3PGF - chains A and H of the 3 polymer chains in the assembly; structure by X-ray diffraction, 2.10 A resolution.

Chain A:
Molecule: Maltose-binding periplasmic protein
Source organism: Escherichia coli
Notes: engineered mutation(s): r367n delta (368-370)
Reference sequence: P0AEX9 (MALE_ECOLI); residues 1-367 here correspond to UniProt positions 27-393 (UniProt number = residue number + 26)
Sequence (398 residues; each row starts with the number of its first residue; numbers below 1 keep their minus sign (Met-30 is residue -30)):
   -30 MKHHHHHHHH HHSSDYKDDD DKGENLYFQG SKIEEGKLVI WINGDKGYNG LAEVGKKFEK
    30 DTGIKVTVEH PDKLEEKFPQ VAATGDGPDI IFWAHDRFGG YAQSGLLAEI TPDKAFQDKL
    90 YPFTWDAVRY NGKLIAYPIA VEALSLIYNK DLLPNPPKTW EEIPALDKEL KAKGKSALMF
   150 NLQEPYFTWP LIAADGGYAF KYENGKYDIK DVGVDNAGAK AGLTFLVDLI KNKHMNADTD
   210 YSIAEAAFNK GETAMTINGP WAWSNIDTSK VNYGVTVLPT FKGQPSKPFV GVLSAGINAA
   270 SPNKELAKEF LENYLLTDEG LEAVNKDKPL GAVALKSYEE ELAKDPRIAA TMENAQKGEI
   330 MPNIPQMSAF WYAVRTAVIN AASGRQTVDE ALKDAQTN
Not modelled in the structure: -30 to 0, 166-174
Sequence notes: initiating methionine (-30); expression tag (-29 to 0); conflict Asn367 (Arg393 in P0AEX9)
Reported in the primary citation:
  - conformationally variable residues (loop rearrangement, order/disorder transition): Gly166 to Asn185
  - mutagenesis - W62F (2 kcal/mol): decreased binding to maltose
  - binding site for alpha-D-glucopyranose: Trp62 (proposed by the authors, not directly observed)

Chain H:
Molecule: SAB Heavy Chain
Source organism: Homo sapiens
Reference sequence: P0DOX5 (IGG1_HUMAN); residues 115-221 here correspond to UniProt positions 121-227 (UniProt number = residue number + 6)
Sequence (231 residues; row label = number of the first residue in the row; a row labelled like 82A-82C holds insertion residues (82A, then the next letters in order); numbers below 1 keep their minus sign (Glu-2 is residue -2)):
    -2 EISEVQLVES GGGLVQPGGS LRLSCAASGF NFSSSYIHWV RQAPGKGLEW VAYIS
   52A S
    53 YSGYTSYADS VKGRFTISAD TSKNTAYLQM
82A-82C NSL
    83 RAEDTAVYYC ARTPWWYW
100A-100C SGL
   101 DYWGQGTLVT VSSASTKGPS VFPLAPSSKS TSGGTAALGC LVKDYFPEPV TVSWNSGALT
   161 SGVHTFPAVL QSSGLYSLSS VVTVPSSSLG TQTYICNVNH KPSNTKVDKK VEPKSCDKTH
   221 T
Not modelled in the structure: -2 to 1, 217-221
Cystine bridges: Cys22-Cys92, Cys140-Cys196

Interface between chain A and chain H:
Pairs across the interface (37; chain A residue first):
  His64(A) - Tyr53(H)  hydrogen bond
  Tyr90(A) - Tyr99(H)  hydrophobic
  Phe92(A) - Tyr33(H)  hydrogen bond (backbone-side chain)
  Phe92(A) - Tyr50(H)  hydrophobic
  Phe92(A) - Thr95(H)
  Phe92(A) - Pro96(H)
  Phe92(A) - Trp97(H)
  Phe92(A) - Trp98(H)
  Phe92(A) - Tyr99(H)  hydrophobic
  Thr93(A) - Tyr99(H)
  Asp95(A) - Tyr33(H)  hydrogen bond
  Asp95(A) - Ser52(H)
  Asp95(A) - Tyr53(H)
  Asp95(A) - Ser54(H)  hydrogen bond
  Asp95(A) - Tyr56(H)
  Arg98(A) - Ser54(H)
  Arg98(A) - Tyr56(H)
  Val110(A) - Trp97(H)  hydrophobic
  Val259(A) - Trp97(H)  hydrophobic
  Ala301(A) - Tyr99(H)
  Val302(A) - Tyr99(H)  hydrogen bond (backbone-side chain)
  Glu308(A) - Tyr99(H)
  Met321(A) - Trp100(H)
  Ala324(A) - Trp97(H)
  Ala324(A) - Trp100(H)  hydrophobic
  Gln325(A) - Trp98(H)
  Gln325(A) - Trp100(H)  hydrogen bond
  Gly327(A) - Trp97(H)  hydrogen bond (backbone-side chain)
  Glu328(A) - Asn28(H)  hydrogen bond
  Glu328(A) - Ser31(H)  hydrogen bond
  Glu328(A) - Trp97(H)
  Ile329(A) - Ser31(H)
  Ile329(A) - Tyr53(H)  hydrophobic
  Ile329(A) - Trp97(H)
  Met330(A) - Tyr53(H)  hydrogen bond (backbone-side chain)
  Pro331(A) - Tyr53(H)
  Asn332(A) - Tyr53(H)  hydrogen bond (backbone-side chain)
Also at the interface, not in a pair above, chain A (22 interface residues in all): Lys83, Ala96
Also at the interface, not in a pair above, chain H (15 interface residues in all): Ser100A
Interface features reported in the paper:
  - epitope / paratope residues, chain A: Tyr90(A), Asp314(A)
  - epitope / paratope residues, chain H: Tyr33(H), Ser52(H), Tyr53(H), Tyr56(H), Trp97(H), Trp98(H), Tyr99(H), Trp100(H)

Overview:
22 residues of chain A face 15 of chain H across their interface, with 11 hydrogen bonds. Polar contacts
include His64(A)-Tyr53(H), Phe92(A)-Tyr33(H) and Asp95(A)-Tyr33(H). From the paper: a binding site for
alpha-D-glucopyranose at Trp62(A); W62F of chain A reduces binding to maltose.
Chain A is Maltose-binding periplasmic protein (Escherichia coli) and chain H is SAB Heavy Chain (Homo
sapiens); the structure, Crystal structure of maltose bound MBP with a conformationally specific synthetic
antigen binder (sAB), was determined by X-ray diffraction.
